7UPN - chains E and H of the 8 polymer chains in the assembly; structure by electron microscopy, 3.50 A resolution.

Chain E:
Name: Elongin-C
Organism: Homo sapiens
Reference sequence: Q15369 (ELOC_HUMAN); residue numbers follow UniProt; this construct covers 17-112
Amino-acid sequence (96 residues; each row starts with the number of its first residue):
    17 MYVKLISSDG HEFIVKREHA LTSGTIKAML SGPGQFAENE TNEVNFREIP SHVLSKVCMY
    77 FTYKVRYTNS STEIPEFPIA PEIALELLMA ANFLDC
Unresolved in the structure: 49-57, 112

Chain H:
Name: Elongin-B
Organism: Homo sapiens
Reference sequence: Q15370 (ELOB_HUMAN); residue numbers follow UniProt; this construct covers 1-118
Amino-acid sequence (118 residues; each row starts with the number of its first residue):
     1 MDVFLMIRRH KTTIFTDAKE SSTVFELKRI VEGILKRPPD EQRLYKDDQL LDDGKTLGEC
    61 GFTSQTARPQ APATVGLAFR ADDTFEALCI EPFSSPPELP DVMKPQDSGS SANEQAVQ
Unresolved in the structure: 80-82, 97-118
UniProt features mapped onto this chain:
  - modified residue: Met-1 (N-acetylmethionine), Thr-84 (Phosphothreonine), Ser-108 (Phosphoserine), Ser-111 (Phosphoserine)

Chain E / chain H interface:
Contacting residue pairs - 17 pairs, chain E then chain H:
  His-27(E) with Lys-11(H), hydrogen bond (side chain-backbone)
  Glu-28(E) with Thr-12(H); Phe-93(H)
  Phe-29(E) with Thr-13(H)
  Ile-30(E) with Ile-14(H), hydrophobic; Phe-15(H); Ile-34(H), hydrophobic
  Cys-74(E) with Phe-15(H), hydrophobic
  Met-75(E) with Pro-69(H); Gln-70(H)
  Thr-78(E) with Phe-15(H)
  Arg-82(E) with Met-1(H); Asp-2(H); Phe-4(H)
  Tyr-83(E) with Arg-68(H)
  Pro-91(E) with Gln-70(H)
  Pro-94(E) with Gln-70(H)
Also at the interface, not in a pair above, chain E (13 interface residues in all): Val-31, Glu-92
Also at the interface, not in a pair above, chain H (15 interface residues in all): Met-6, Pro-72

Overview:
The interface between chain E and chain H involves 13 residues on one side and 15 on the other; the contacts
include 1 hydrogen bond. Its one hydrogen-bonded contact is His-27(E)/Lys-11(H).
Here chain E is Elongin-C and chain H is Elongin-B, both from Homo sapiens. Entry 7UPN (Maedi visna virus Vif
in complex with CypA and E3 ubiquitin ligase) was determined by electron microscopy.
